5X21 - chains C and G of the 9 polymer chains in the assembly; structure by X-ray diffraction, 3.32 A resolution.

== Chain C ==
Name: DNA-directed RNA polymerase subunit beta
Source organism: Thermus thermophilus (strain HB8 / ATCC 27634 / DSM 579)
Notes: EC 2.7.7.6
UniProtKB: Q8RQE9 (RPOB_THET8); numbering as in UniProt (aligned over 1-1119)
Sequence (1119 residues; row label = number of the first residue in the row):
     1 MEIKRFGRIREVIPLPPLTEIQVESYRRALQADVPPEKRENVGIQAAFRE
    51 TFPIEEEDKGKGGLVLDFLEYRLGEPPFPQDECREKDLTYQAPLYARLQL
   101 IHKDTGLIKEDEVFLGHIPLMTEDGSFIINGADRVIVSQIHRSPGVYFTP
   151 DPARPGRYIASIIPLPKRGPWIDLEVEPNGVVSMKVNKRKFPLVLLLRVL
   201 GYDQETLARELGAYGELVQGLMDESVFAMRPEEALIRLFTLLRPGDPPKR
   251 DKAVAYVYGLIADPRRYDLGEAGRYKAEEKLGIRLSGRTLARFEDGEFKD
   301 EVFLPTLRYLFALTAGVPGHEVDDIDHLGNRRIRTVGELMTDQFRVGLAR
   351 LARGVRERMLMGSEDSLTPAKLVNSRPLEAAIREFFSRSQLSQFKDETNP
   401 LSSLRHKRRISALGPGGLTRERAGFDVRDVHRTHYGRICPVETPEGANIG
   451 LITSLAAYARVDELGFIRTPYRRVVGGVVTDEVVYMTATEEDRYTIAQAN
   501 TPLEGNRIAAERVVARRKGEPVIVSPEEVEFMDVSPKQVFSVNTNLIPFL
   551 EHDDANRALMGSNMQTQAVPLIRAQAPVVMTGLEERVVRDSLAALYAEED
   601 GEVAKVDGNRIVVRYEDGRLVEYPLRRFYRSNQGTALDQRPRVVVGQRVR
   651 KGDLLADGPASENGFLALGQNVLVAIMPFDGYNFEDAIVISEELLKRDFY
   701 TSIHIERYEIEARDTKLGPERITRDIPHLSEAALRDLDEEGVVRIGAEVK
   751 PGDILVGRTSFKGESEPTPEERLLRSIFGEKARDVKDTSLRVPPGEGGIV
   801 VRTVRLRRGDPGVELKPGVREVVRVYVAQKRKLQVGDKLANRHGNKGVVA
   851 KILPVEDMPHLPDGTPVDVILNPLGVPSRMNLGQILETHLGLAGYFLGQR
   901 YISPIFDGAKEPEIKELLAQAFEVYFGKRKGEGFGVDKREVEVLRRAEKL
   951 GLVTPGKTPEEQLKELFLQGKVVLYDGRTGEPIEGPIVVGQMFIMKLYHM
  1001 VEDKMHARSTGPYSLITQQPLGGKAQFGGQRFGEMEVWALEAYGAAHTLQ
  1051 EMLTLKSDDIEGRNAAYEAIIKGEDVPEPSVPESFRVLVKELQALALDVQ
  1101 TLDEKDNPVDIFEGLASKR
Unresolved in the structure: 57-63, 1119
Ion coordination: Mg2+ near Ser389 (its only coordinating residue here)
Small-molecule neighbours: pseudouridimycin (PUM; (1S)-1,4-anhydro-5-[(N-carbamimidoylglycyl-N~2~-hydroxy-L-glutaminyl)amino]-5-deoxy-1-(2,4-dioxo-1,2,3,4-tetrahydropyrimidin-5-yl)-D-ribitol): Glu445, Asn556, Met560, Lys846

== Chain G ==
Molecule: promoter DNA template strand
Sequence (21 nucleotides; each row starts with the number of its first residue):
     1 CCTGCATCCGTGAATCGAGGG
Unresolved in the structure: 20-21

== How chain C and chain G interact ==
Contacting residue pairs (7; chain C residue first):
  Gly1023(C) with DA18(G), phosphate contact
  Lys1024(C) with DA18(G), hydrogen bond to the phosphate
  Gln1030(C) with DG17(G), phosphate contact
  Arg1031(C) with DC16(G), salt bridge to the phosphate; DG17(G), hydrogen bond to the phosphate
  Gly1033(C) with DC16(G), phosphate contact
  Met1035(C) with DT15(G), sugar contact
Interface residues without a listed pair, chain C (7 interface residues in all): Glu1036
Interface residues without a listed pair, chain G (5 interface residues in all): DA14

== Overview ==
7 residues of chain C and 5 residues of chain G are in contact, with 2 hydrogen bonds and 1 salt bridge. Polar
pairs include Lys1024(C)-DA18(G), Arg1031(C)-DG17(G) and Arg1031(C)-DC16(G). Ligands of chain C:
pseudouridimycin.
Here chain C is DNA-directed RNA polymerase subunit beta (Thermus thermophilus (strain HB8 / ATCC 27634 / DSM
579)) and chain G is promoter DNA template strand. Entry 5X21 (Crystal structure of Thermus thermophilus
transcription initiation complex with GpA and pseudouridimycin (PUM)) was determined by X-ray diffraction,
deposited together with 5X22.
